9E0Q - chains B and G of the 10 polymer chains in the assembly; structure by electron microscopy, 2.30 A resolution.

== Chain B (and G) ==
Protein: Lysine decarboxylase, inducible
Source organism: Hafnia alvei ATCC 51873
Notes: chain G of this document is another copy of the same molecule, construct and numbering; everything in this record applies to it too
UniProt: G9Y9L1 (G9Y9L1_HAFAL); residue numbers follow UniProt; this construct covers 1-710
Sequence (710 residues; row label = number of the first residue in the row):
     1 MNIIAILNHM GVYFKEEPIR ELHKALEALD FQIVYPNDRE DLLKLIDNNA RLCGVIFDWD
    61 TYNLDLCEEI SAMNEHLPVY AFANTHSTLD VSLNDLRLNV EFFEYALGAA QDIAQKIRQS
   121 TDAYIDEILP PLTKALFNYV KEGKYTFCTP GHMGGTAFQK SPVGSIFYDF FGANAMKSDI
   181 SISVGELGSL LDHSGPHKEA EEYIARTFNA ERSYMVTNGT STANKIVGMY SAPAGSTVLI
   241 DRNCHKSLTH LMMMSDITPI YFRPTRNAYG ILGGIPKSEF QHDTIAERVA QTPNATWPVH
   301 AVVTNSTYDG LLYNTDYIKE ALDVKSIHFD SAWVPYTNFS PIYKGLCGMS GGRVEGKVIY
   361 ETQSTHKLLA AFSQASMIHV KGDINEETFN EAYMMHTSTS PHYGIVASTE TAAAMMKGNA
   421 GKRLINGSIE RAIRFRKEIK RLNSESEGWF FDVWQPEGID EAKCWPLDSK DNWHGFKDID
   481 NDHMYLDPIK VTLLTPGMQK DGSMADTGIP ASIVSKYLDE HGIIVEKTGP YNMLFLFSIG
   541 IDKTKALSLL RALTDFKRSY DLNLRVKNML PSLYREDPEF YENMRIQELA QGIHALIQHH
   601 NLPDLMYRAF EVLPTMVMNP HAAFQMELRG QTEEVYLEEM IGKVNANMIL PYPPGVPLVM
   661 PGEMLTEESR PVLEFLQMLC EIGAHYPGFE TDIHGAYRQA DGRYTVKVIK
Small-molecule neighbours:
  - A1BD0 ((2R)-6-amino-2-[(2E)-2-({3-hydroxy-2-methyl-5-[(phosphonooxy)methyl]pyridin-4-yl}methylidene)hydrazin-1-yl]hexanoic acid), molecule 1: Thr149, Ser181, Ile182, Ser183, Ser398, Thr399, Ser400
  - A1BD0, molecule 2: Asn218, Gly219, Thr220, Ser221, Asn224, His245, Ser247, Thr304, Tyr308, Asp330, Ala332, Trp333, Ser364, His366, Lys367, Glu526

== How chain B and chain G interact ==
Pairs across the interface (8):
  Asp112(B) with Lys177(G), salt bridge
  Lys116(B) with Gly143(G), hydrogen bond (side chain-backbone); Tyr145(G)
  Gln119(B) with Glu142(G), hydrogen bond (side chain-backbone)
  Glu142(B) with Gln119(G), hydrogen bond (backbone-side chain)
  Gly143(B) with Lys116(G), hydrogen bond (backbone-side chain)
  Tyr145(B) with Lys116(G)
  Lys177(B) with Asp112(G), salt bridge
Also at the interface, not in a pair above, chain B (8 interface residues in all): Lys141
Also at the interface, not in a pair above, chain G (8 interface residues in all): Lys141

== In short ==
Chain B and chain G each contribute 8 residues to their interface, with 4 hydrogen bonds and 2 salt bridges.
Among the polar pairs are Asp112(B)-Lys177(G), Lys116(B)-Gly143(G) and Gln119(B)-Glu142(G). Ligands of chain
B: compound A1BD0.
Both chains are Lysine decarboxylase, inducible (Hafnia alvei ATCC 51873). Entry 9E0Q (CryoEM structure of
inducible Lysine decarboxylase from Hafnia alvei D-hydrazino-Lysine analog at 2.3 Angstrom resolution) was
determined by electron microscopy together with 9DUI, 9E0M, 9E0O and 9GNS from the same study.
